Entry 2BCC (X-ray diffraction, 3.50 A resolution); this record covers chains D and G of the 10 polymer chains in the assembly.

== Chain D ==
Protein: Ubiquinol cytochrome C oxidoreductase
Organism: Gallus gallus
Notes: EC 1.10.2.2
Sequence (241 residues; numbered 1 to 241; the number before each row is that of its first residue):
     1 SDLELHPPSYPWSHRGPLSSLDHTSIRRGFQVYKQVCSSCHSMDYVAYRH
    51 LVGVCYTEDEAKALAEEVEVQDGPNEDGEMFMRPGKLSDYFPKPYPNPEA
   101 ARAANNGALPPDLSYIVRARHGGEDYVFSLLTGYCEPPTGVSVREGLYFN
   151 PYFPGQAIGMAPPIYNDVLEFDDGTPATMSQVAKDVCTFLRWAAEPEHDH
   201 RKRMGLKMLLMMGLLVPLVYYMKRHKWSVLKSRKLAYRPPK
Glycans and other covalent adducts: heme (HEM) linked to Cys37, Cys40
Ion coordination: heme Fe: His41, Met160
Small-molecule neighbours: heme (HEM): Val32, Val36, Ser39, His41, Asn105, Ala108, Leu109, Pro110, Pro111, Leu113, Ile116, Arg120, Tyr126, Val127, Leu130, Leu131, Phe153, Ile158, Gly159, Met160, Pro163, Val186, Leu190

== Chain G ==
Protein: Ubiquinol cytochrome C oxidoreductase
Organism: Gallus gallus
Notes: EC 1.10.2.2
Sequence (81 residues; each row starts with the number of its first residue):
     1 GRQFGHLTRVRHLITYSLSPFEQRPFPHYFSKGVPNVWRRLRACILRVAP
    51 PFLAFYLLYTWGTQEFEKSKRKNPAAYVNDR
Disordered / not traced: 1, 80-81

== Chain D / chain G interface ==
Residue-residue contacts (31):
  Asp2(D) with Lys70(G)
  Tyr221(D) with Pro25(G), hydrophobic; Phe26(G), hydrophobic
  Arg224(D) with Pro25(G), hydrogen bond (side chain-backbone); Phe26(G); Pro27(G)
  His225(D) with Pro20(G); Phe21(G); Pro25(G)
  Ser228(D) with Pro20(G); Gln23(G), hydrogen bond (backbone-side chain)
  Val229(D) with Ser17(G); Pro20(G); Gln23(G)
  Ser232(D) with Gln23(G), hydrogen bond
  Arg233(D) with Tyr16(G); Ser17(G)
  Lys234(D) with Ile14(G); Thr15(G); Tyr16(G), hydrogen bond (backbone-backbone)
  Leu235(D) with Ile14(G); Thr15(G)
  Ala236(D) with His12(G); Leu13(G); Ile14(G), hydrogen bond (backbone-backbone)
  Tyr237(D) with Arg11(G); His12(G); Leu13(G), hydrophobic
  Arg238(D) with His12(G), hydrogen bond (backbone-backbone)
  Pro239(D) with His12(G)
  Pro240(D) with His12(G)
Also at the interface, not in a pair above, chain G (16 interface residues in all): Leu18, Phe66

== Overview ==
Chain D and chain G form an interface of 15 and 16 residues respectively; the contacts include 6 hydrogen
bonds. Among the polar pairs are Arg224(D)-Pro25(G), Ser228(D)-Gln23(G) and Ser232(D)-Gln23(G). Covalently
linked heme: at Cys40(D). The heme Fe site is built by His41(D) and Met160(D).
Chain D is Ubiquinol cytochrome C oxidoreductase and chain G is Ubiquinol cytochrome C oxidoreductase, both
from Gallus gallus; the structure, Stigmatellin-bound cytochrome BC1 complex from chicken, was determined by
X-ray diffraction, deposited together with 1BCC and 3BCC.
